PDB entry 4PM8 | X-ray diffraction, 1.17 A resolution | chain A

== Chain A ==
Name: Beta-lactamase CTX-M-14
Organism: Klebsiella pneumoniae subsp. pneumoniae
Reference sequence: G8XD06 (G8XD06_KLEPH); the author numbering skips numbers that UniProt does not, so the offset changes along the chain: 25-57 = UniProt 29-61; 59-238 = UniProt 62-241; 240-252 = UniProt 242-254; 254-290 = UniProt 255-291
Sequence (263 residues; each row starts with the number of its first residue; note: 3 numbers in that range are skipped by the numbering (no residue carries them; nothing is unmodelled there)):
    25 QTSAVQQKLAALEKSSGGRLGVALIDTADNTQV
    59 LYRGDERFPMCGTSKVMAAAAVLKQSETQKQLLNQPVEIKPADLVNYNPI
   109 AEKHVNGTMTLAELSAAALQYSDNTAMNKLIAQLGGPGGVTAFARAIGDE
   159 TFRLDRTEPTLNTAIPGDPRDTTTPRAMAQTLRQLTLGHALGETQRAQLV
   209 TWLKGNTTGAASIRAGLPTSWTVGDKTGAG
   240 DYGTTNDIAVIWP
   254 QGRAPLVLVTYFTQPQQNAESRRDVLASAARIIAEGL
Not modelled in the structure: 25
Sequence notes: engineered mutation G70 (Ser73 in G8XD06), A237 (Ser240 in G8XD06)
What the authors report for this chain:
  - contacts within the chain: N170-D240
  - mutagenesis - R276A, R276N: unchanged catalytic activity on benzylpenicillin
  - specificity-determining residues: R276

== Overview ==
From the paper: R276A and R276N leave catalytic activity on benzylpenicillin unchanged; the specificity
determinant R276.
Chain A is Beta-lactamase CTX-M-14 (Klebsiella pneumoniae subsp. pneumoniae); the structure, Crystal structure
of CTX-M-14 S70G:S237A beta-lactamase at 1.17 Angstroms resolution, was determined by X-ray diffraction
together with 4PM5, 4PM6, 4PM7, 4PM9 and 4PMA from the same study.
